3G33 - chains B and C of the 4 polymer chains in the assembly; structure by X-ray diffraction, 3.00 A resolution.

Chain B:
Name: CCND3 protein
Organism: Homo sapiens
UniProtKB: Q6FG62 (Q6FG62_HUMAN); numbering as in UniProt (aligned over 1-292)
Sequence (306 residues; numbered -13 to 292; the number before each row is that of its first residue; numbers below 1 keep their minus sign (Met-13 is residue -13)):
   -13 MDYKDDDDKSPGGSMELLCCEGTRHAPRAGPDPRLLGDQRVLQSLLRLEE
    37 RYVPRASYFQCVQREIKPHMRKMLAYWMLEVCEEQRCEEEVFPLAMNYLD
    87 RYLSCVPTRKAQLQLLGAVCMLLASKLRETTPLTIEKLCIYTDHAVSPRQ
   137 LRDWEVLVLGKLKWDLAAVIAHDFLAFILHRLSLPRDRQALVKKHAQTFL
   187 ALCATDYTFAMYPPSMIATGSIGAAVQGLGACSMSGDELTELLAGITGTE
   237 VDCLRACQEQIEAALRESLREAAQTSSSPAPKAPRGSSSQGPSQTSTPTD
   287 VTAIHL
Unresolved in the structure: -13 to 22, 217-219, 255-292
Sequence notes: expression tag (-13 to 0)

Chain C:
Name: Cell division protein kinase 4
Organism: Homo sapiens
Notes: EC 2.7.11.22
UniProtKB: P11802 (CDK4_HUMAN); residues 6-308 here correspond to UniProt positions 1-303 (UniProt number = residue number - 5)
Sequence (308 residues; row label = number of the first residue in the row):
     1 GPLGSMATSRYEPVAEIGVGAYGTVYKARDPHSGHFVALKSVRVPNGGGG
    51 GGGLPISTVREVALLRRLEAFEHPNVVRLMDVCATSRTDREIKVTLVFEH
   101 VDQDLRTYLDKAPPPGLPAETIKDLMRQFLRGLDFLHANCIVHRDLKPEN
   151 ILVTSGGTVKLADFGLARIYSYQMALTPVVVTLWYRAPEVLLQSTYATPV
   201 DMWSVGCIFAEMFRRKPLFCGNSEADQLGKIFDLIGLPPEDDWPRDVSLP
   251 RGAFPPRGPRPVQSVVPEMEESGAQLLLEMLTFNPHKRISAFRALQHSYL
   301 HKDEGNPE
Unresolved in the structure: 1-9, 301-308
Sequence notes: expression tag (1-5)
Reported in the primary citation:
  - post-translational modification sites: Thr177

Interface between chain B and chain C:
Pairs across the interface (38; chain B residue first):
  Leu31(B) - Arg67(C)
  Leu34(B) - Arg67(C)
  Leu34(B) - Ala70(C)  hydrophobic
  Leu34(B) - Phe71(C)  hydrophobic
  Arg37(B) - Arg66(C)
  Arg37(B) - Glu69(C)  salt bridge
  Arg37(B) - Ala70(C)
  Tyr38(B) - Arg67(C)
  Lys112(B) - Gly53(C)
  Lys112(B) - Leu54(C)  hydrogen bond (side chain-backbone)
  Lys112(B) - Ile56(C)
  Lys112(B) - Arg60(C)  hydrogen bond (backbone-side chain)
  Leu113(B) - Val59(C)
  Leu113(B) - Arg60(C)  hydrogen bond (backbone-side chain)
  Glu115(B) - Arg60(C)  hydrogen bond (backbone-side chain)
  Pro118(B) - Ile56(C)  hydrophobic
  Ile121(B) - Gly51(C)
  Ile121(B) - Gly52(C)
  Arg138(B) - Asn46(C)
  Arg138(B) - Gly52(C)
  Glu141(B) - Leu54(C)
  Val142(B) - Ala84(C)  hydrophobic
  Val142(B) - Ile92(C)  hydrophobic
  Leu145(B) - Leu54(C)  hydrophobic
  Lys149(B) - Arg66(C)  hydrogen bond (backbone-side chain)
  Lys149(B) - Asp81(C)
  Lys149(B) - Val82(C)
  Trp150(B) - Val62(C)  hydrophobic
  Trp150(B) - Ala63(C)
  Trp150(B) - Arg66(C)
  Trp150(B) - Val82(C)
  Trp150(B) - Val94(C)  hydrophobic
  Asp151(B) - Arg66(C)
  Leu152(B) - Val59(C)  hydrophobic
  Leu152(B) - Ala63(C)
  Ala153(B) - Ala63(C)
  Ala153(B) - Arg67(C)
  Val155(B) - Arg67(C)
Other interface residues (no listed pair), chain B (24 interface residues in all): Ser30, Leu109, Arg114, Glu122, Gly146
Other interface residues (no listed pair), chain C (23 interface residues in all): Gly50, Thr58, Met80

Overview:
Chain B and chain C form an interface of 24 and 23 residues respectively; the contacts include 5 hydrogen
bonds and 1 salt bridge. Polar contacts include Arg37(B)-Glu69(C), Lys112(B)-Leu54(C) and Lys112(B)-Arg60(C).
From the paper: a modification site at Thr177(C).
Here chain B is CCND3 protein and chain C is Cell division protein kinase 4, both from Homo sapiens. Entry
3G33 (Crystal structure of CDK4/cyclin D3) was determined by X-ray diffraction.
